PDB entry 1K4S | X-ray diffraction, 3.20 A resolution | chains D and A of the 4 polymer chains in the assembly

Chain D:
Molecule: 22-nt DNA strand
Sequence (22 nucleotides; row label = number of the first residue in the row):
   101 AAAAATXXXX CAAAGXCXXX XT
Modified residues: 5IU (5-iodo-2'-deoxyuridine-5'-monophosphate) at position 107, 5IU (5-iodo-2'-deoxyuridine-5'-monophosphate) at position 108, 5IU (5-iodo-2'-deoxyuridine-5'-monophosphate) at position 109, 5IU (5-iodo-2'-deoxyuridine-5'-monophosphate) at position 110, 5IU (5-iodo-2'-deoxyuridine-5'-monophosphate) at position 116, 5IU (5-iodo-2'-deoxyuridine-5'-monophosphate) at position 118, 5IU (5-iodo-2'-deoxyuridine-5'-monophosphate) at position 119, 5IU (5-iodo-2'-deoxyuridine-5'-monophosphate) at position 120, 5IU (5-iodo-2'-deoxyuridine-5'-monophosphate) at position 121

Chain A:
Molecule: DNA topoisomerase I
Source organism: Homo sapiens
Notes: EC 5.99.1.2; fragment: Core Domain and C-Terminal Domain, Residues 174-765
UniProt: P11387 (TOP1_HUMAN); residues 174-765 here = UniProt positions 174-765
Chain sequence (592 residues; each row starts with the number of its first residue):
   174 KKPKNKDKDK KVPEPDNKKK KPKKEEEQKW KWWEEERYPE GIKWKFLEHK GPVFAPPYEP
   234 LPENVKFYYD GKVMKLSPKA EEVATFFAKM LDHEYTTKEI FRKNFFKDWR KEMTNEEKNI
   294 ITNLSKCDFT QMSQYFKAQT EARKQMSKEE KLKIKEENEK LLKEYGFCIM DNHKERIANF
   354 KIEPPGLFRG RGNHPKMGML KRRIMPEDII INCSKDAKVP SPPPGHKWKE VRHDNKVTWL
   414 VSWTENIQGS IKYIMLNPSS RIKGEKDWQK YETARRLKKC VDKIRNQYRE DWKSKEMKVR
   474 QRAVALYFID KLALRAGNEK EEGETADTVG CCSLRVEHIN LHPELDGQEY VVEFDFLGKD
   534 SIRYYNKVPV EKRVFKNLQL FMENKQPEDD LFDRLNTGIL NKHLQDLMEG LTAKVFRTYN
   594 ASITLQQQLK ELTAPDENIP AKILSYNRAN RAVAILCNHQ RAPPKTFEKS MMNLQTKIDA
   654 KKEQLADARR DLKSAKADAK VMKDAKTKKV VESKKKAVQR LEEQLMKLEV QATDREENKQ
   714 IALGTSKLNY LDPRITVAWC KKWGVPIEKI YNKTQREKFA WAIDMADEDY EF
Not modelled in the structure: 174-200, 633-707
Construct notes: modified residue (723)
Modified residues: Tyr723 (o-phosphotyrosine; PTR)
Curated features (UniProtKB/Swiss-Prot):
  - region (Interaction with DNA): Lys425, Tyr426, Arg488 to Lys493, Thr585 to Lys587
  - active site: Tyr723 (O-(3'-phospho-DNA)-tyrosine intermediate)
  - site (Interaction with DNA): Arg316, Arg364, Trp412, Lys443, Thr501, Lys532, Asn574, His632, Lys650
  - modified residue: Lys280 (N6-acetyllysine), Ser506 (Phosphoserine)
  - cross-link (Glycyl lysine isopeptide (Lys-Gly)): Lys204 (interchain with G-Cter in SUMO2), Lys336 (interchain with G-Cter in SUMO2), Lys549 (interchain with G-Cter in SUMO2), Lys642 (interchain with G-Cter in SUMO2), Lys700 (interchain with G-Cter in SUMO2), Lys712 (interchain with G-Cter in SUMO2)
  - natural variant: Lys326 (K326R: In breast cancer), Met370 (M370T: In CPT-resistant leukemia), Asp533 (D533G: In CPT-resistant leukemia), Asn722 (N722S: In CPT-resistant leukemia), Thr729 (T729A: In CPT-resistant lung cancer)
  - mutagenesis: Lys532 (K532A: Almost abolishes enzyme activity; K532R: Strongly reduced enzyme activity), Tyr723 (Y723F: No change in CPT-induced clearing from nuclei)
Reported in the primary citation:
  - binding site for the 10-nt DNA strand: Tyr723
  - binding site for the 22-nt DNA strand (chain D): Lys374
  - binding site for the 12-nt DNA strand: Thr718
  - catalytic residues: Lys532 (citing earlier work)

How chain D and chain A interact:
Contacting residue pairs (39; chain D residue first):
  DT106(D) - Arg708(A)  hydrogen bond to the phosphate
  5IU_107(D) - Arg708(A)  salt bridge to the phosphate
  5IU_108(D) - Leu716(A)  base contact
  5IU_109(D) - Asn745(A)  phosphate contact
  5IU_109(D) - Thr747(A)  hydrogen bond to the phosphate
  DC111(D) - Lys354(A)  salt bridge to the phosphate
  DA112(D) - Glu356(A)  sugar contact
  DA112(D) - Pro357(A)  phosphate contact
  DA112(D) - Arg364(A)  base contact
  DA112(D) - Lys374(A)  sugar contact
  DA112(D) - Lys425(A)  sugar contact
  DA113(D) - Glu356(A)  phosphate contact
  DA113(D) - Phe361(A)  phosphate contact
  DA113(D) - Arg362(A)  sugar contact
  DA113(D) - Arg364(A)  base contact
  DA113(D) - Lys374(A)  salt bridge to the phosphate
  DA113(D) - Lys425(A)  salt bridge to the phosphate
  DA114(D) - Phe361(A)  phosphate contact
  DA114(D) - Gly363(A)  phosphate contact
  DA114(D) - Arg364(A)  hydrogen bond to the phosphate
  DA114(D) - His367(A)  salt bridge to the phosphate
  DA114(D) - Lys532(A)  phosphate contact
  DA114(D) - Asp533(A)  hydrogen bond to the phosphate
  DG115(D) - Asn491(A)  sugar contact
  DG115(D) - Lys493(A)  salt bridge to the phosphate
  DG115(D) - Thr501(A)  hydrogen bond to the phosphate
  DG115(D) - Gly531(A)  phosphate contact
  DG115(D) - Lys532(A)  phosphate contact
  DG115(D) - Asp533(A)  hydrogen bond to the phosphate
  5IU_116(D) - Arg488(A)  phosphate contact
  5IU_116(D) - Ala489(A)  hydrogen bond to the phosphate
  5IU_116(D) - Gly490(A)  hydrogen bond to the phosphate
  5IU_116(D) - Asn491(A)  hydrogen bond to the phosphate
  5IU_116(D) - Lys587(A)  phosphate contact
  DC117(D) - Ala489(A)  phosphate contact
  DC117(D) - Asn574(A)  phosphate contact
  DC117(D) - Thr585(A)  hydrogen bond to the phosphate
  DC117(D) - Ala586(A)  hydrogen bond to the phosphate
  DC117(D) - Lys587(A)  hydrogen bond to the phosphate
Also at the interface, not in a pair above, chain A (30 interface residues in all): Asn352, Gln421, Ser534

In short:
The interface between chain D and chain A involves 11 residues on one side and 30 on the other; the contacts
include 12 hydrogen bonds and 6 salt bridges. Among the polar pairs are DT106(D)-Arg708(A),
5IU_109(D)-Thr747(A) and DA114(D)-Arg364(A). From the paper: the catalytic residue Lys532(A); a binding site
for the 10-nt DNA strand at Tyr723(A).
Here chain D is a 22-nt DNA strand and chain A is DNA topoisomerase I (Homo sapiens). Entry 1K4S (Human DNA
topoisomerase I in covalent complex with a 22 base pair DNA duplex) was determined by X-ray diffraction (same
publication as 1K4T).
